PDB entry 5E18 | X-ray diffraction, 3.30 A resolution | chains D and E of the 9 polymer chains in the assembly

# Chain D
Molecule: DNA-directed RNA polymerase subunit beta'
From: Thermus thermophilus (strain HB8 / ATCC 27634 / DSM 579)
Notes: EC 2.7.7.6
Reference sequence: Q8RQE8 (RPOC_THET8); residue numbers follow UniProt; this construct covers 1-1524
Amino-acid sequence (1524 residues; row label = number of the first residue in the row):
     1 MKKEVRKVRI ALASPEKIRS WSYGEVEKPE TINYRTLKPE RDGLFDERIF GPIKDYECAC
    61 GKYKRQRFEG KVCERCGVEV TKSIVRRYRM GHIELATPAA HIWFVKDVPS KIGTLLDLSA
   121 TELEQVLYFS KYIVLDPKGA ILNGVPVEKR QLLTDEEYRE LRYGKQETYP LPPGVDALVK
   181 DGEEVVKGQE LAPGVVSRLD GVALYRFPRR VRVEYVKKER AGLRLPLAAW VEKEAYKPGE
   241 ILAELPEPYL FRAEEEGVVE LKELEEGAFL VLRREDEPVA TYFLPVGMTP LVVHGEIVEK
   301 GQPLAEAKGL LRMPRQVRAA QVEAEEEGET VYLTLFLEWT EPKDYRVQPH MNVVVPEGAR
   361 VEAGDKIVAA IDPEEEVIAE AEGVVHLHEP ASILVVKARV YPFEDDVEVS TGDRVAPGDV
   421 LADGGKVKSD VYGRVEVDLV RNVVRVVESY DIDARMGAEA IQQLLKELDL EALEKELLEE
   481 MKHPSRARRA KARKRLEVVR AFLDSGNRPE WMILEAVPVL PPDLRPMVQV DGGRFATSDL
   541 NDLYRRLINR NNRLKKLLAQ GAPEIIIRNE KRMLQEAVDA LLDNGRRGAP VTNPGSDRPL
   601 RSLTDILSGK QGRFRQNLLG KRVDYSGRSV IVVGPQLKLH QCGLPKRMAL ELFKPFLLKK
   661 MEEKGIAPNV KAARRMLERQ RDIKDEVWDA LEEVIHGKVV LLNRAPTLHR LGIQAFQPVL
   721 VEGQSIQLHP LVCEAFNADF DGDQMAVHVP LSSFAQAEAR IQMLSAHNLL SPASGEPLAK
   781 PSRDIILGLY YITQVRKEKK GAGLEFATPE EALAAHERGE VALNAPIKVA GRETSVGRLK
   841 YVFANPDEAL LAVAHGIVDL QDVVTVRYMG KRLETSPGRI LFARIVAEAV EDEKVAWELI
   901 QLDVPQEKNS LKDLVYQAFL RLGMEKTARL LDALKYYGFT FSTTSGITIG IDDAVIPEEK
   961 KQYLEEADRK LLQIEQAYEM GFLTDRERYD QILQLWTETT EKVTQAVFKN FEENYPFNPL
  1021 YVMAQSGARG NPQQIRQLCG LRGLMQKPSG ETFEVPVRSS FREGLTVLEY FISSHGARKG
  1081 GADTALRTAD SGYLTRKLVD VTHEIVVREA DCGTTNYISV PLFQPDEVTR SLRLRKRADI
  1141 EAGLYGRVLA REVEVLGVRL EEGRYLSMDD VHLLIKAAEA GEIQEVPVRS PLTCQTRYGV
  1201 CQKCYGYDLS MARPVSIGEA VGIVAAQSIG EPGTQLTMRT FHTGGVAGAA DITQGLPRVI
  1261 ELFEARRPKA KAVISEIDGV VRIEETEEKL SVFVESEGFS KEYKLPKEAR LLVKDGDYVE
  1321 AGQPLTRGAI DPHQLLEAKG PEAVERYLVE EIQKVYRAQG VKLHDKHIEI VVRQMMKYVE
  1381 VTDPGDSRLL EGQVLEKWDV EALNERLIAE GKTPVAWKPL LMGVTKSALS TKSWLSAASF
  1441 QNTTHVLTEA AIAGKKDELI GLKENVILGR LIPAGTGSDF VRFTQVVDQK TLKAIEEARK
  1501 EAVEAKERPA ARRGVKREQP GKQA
Disordered / not traced: 1-2, 1238-1251, 1503-1524
Bound ions: Zn2+ site 1: Cys-58, Cys-60, Cys-73, Cys-76; Mg2+ site 1: Asp-739, Asp-741, Asp-743 (shared with 1 residue of chain I); Mg2+ site 2 near Lys-840 (its only coordinating residue here); Zn2+ site 2: Cys-1112, Cys-1194, Cys-1201, Cys-1204

# Chain E
Molecule: DNA-directed RNA polymerase subunit omega
From: Thermus thermophilus (strain HB8 / ATCC 27634 / DSM 579)
Notes: EC 2.7.7.6
Reference sequence: Q8RQE7 (RPOZ_THET8); residues 1-99 here = UniProt positions 1-99
Amino-acid sequence (99 residues; row label = number of the first residue in the row):
     1 MAEPGIDKLF GMVDSKYRLT VVVAKRAQQL LRHGFKNTVL EPEERPKMQT LEGLFDDPNA
    61 VTWAMKELLT GRLVFGENLV PEDRLQKEME RLYPVEREE
Disordered / not traced: 1, 96-99

# Interface between chain D and chain E
Pairs across the interface (100; chain D residue first):
  His-640(D) / Ala-2(E)
  Asp-689(D) / Leu-51(E)
  Glu-693(D) / Met-48(E)
  Glu-693(D) / Thr-50(E)
  His-696(D) / Met-48(E)
  His-696(D) / Asp-57(E)  salt bridge
  His-696(D) / Asn-59(E)
  Gly-697(D) / Asn-59(E)
  Lys-698(D) / Asn-59(E)
  Ser-753(D) / Leu-31(E)
  Phe-754(D) / Val-21(E)  hydrophobic
  Phe-754(D) / Ala-24(E)  hydrophobic
  Ala-757(D) / Thr-20(E)
  Ala-757(D) / Ala-24(E)  hydrophobic
  Glu-758(D) / Thr-20(E)
  Arg-760(D) / Glu-3(E)  salt bridge
  Arg-760(D) / Asn-59(E)  hydrogen bond
  Arg-760(D) / Val-61(E)
  Arg-760(D) / Thr-62(E)  hydrogen bond
  Ile-761(D) / Phe-10(E)
  Ile-761(D) / Leu-19(E)  hydrophobic
  Ile-761(D) / Thr-20(E)
  Ile-761(D) / Val-23(E)  hydrophobic
  Gln-762(D) / Tyr-17(E)
  Gln-762(D) / Thr-20(E)  hydrogen bond
  Leu-764(D) / Glu-3(E)
  Ala-766(D) / Ala-2(E)
  His-767(D) / Ala-2(E)
  His-767(D) / Glu-3(E)  hydrogen bond (side chain-backbone)
  His-767(D) / Ile-6(E)
  Gly-923(D) / Asp-7(E)
  Met-924(D) / Asp-7(E)  hydrogen bond (backbone-side chain)
  Met-924(D) / Phe-10(E)  hydrophobic
  Glu-925(D) / Pro-4(E)
  Glu-925(D) / Gly-5(E)  hydrogen bond (side chain-backbone)
  Glu-925(D) / Asp-7(E)  hydrogen bond (backbone-side chain)
  Met-1211(D) / Lys-16(E)
  Arg-1213(D) / Phe-10(E)
  Ser-1216(D) / Ser-15(E)
  Ser-1216(D) / Lys-16(E)  hydrogen bond (side chain-backbone)
  Ser-1216(D) / Tyr-17(E)
  Ile-1217(D) / Ser-15(E)  hydrogen bond (backbone-side chain)
  Ile-1217(D) / Tyr-17(E)
  Gly-1218(D) / Tyr-17(E)
  Glu-1219(D) / Tyr-17(E)  hydrogen bond
  Gly-1475(D) / Tyr-17(E)
  Thr-1476(D) / Tyr-17(E)
  Thr-1476(D) / Thr-20(E)
  Thr-1476(D) / Val-21(E)
  Phe-1480(D) / Asp-14(E)
  Phe-1480(D) / Arg-18(E)  hydrogen bond (backbone-side chain)
  Phe-1480(D) / Glu-77(E)
  Val-1481(D) / Ser-15(E)
  Val-1481(D) / Tyr-17(E)  hydrophobic
  Val-1481(D) / Arg-18(E)
  Val-1481(D) / Val-21(E)
  Arg-1482(D) / Lys-25(E)  hydrogen bond (backbone-side chain)
  Phe-1483(D) / Lys-25(E)
  Phe-1483(D) / Glu-77(E)
  Thr-1484(D) / Arg-18(E)  hydrogen bond
  Thr-1484(D) / Val-22(E)
  Thr-1484(D) / Lys-25(E)  hydrogen bond (backbone-side chain)
  Thr-1484(D) / Gly-76(E)
  Thr-1484(D) / Glu-77(E)
  Gln-1485(D) / Val-74(E)
  Gln-1485(D) / Phe-75(E)
  Gln-1485(D) / Gly-76(E)  hydrogen bond (backbone-backbone)
  Gln-1485(D) / Asn-78(E)
  Gln-1485(D) / Leu-79(E)  hydrogen bond (side chain-backbone)
  Gln-1485(D) / Val-80(E)  hydrogen bond (side chain-backbone)
  Gln-1485(D) / Glu-82(E)  hydrogen bond
  Val-1486(D) / Val-22(E)
  Val-1486(D) / Lys-25(E)
  Val-1486(D) / Arg-26(E)
  Val-1486(D) / Gln-29(E)  hydrogen bond (backbone-side chain)
  Val-1486(D) / Leu-73(E)  hydrophobic
  Val-1486(D) / Val-74(E)
  Val-1487(D) / Leu-73(E)
  Val-1487(D) / Val-74(E)  hydrogen bond (backbone-backbone)
  Asp-1488(D) / Arg-26(E)  salt bridge
  Asp-1488(D) / Asn-37(E)
  Asp-1488(D) / Val-39(E)
  Asp-1488(D) / Leu-73(E)
  Asp-1488(D) / Met-89(E)
  Asp-1488(D) / Tyr-93(E)
  Gln-1489(D) / Arg-72(E)
  Lys-1490(D) / Tyr-93(E)
  Thr-1491(D) / Leu-85(E)
  Thr-1491(D) / Met-89(E)
  Thr-1491(D) / Tyr-93(E)
  Ala-1494(D) / Glu-88(E)
  Ala-1494(D) / Leu-92(E)  hydrophobic
  Ile-1495(D) / Val-80(E)  hydrophobic
  Ile-1495(D) / Leu-85(E)  hydrophobic
  Ile-1495(D) / Glu-88(E)
  Ala-1498(D) / Arg-84(E)
  Ala-1498(D) / Glu-88(E)
  Arg-1499(D) / Leu-79(E)  hydrogen bond (side chain-backbone)
  Arg-1499(D) / Val-80(E)
  Arg-1499(D) / Pro-81(E)
Interface residues without a listed pair, chain D (47 interface residues in all): Gln-756, Ala-928, Asp-1479, Leu-1492
Interface residues without a listed pair, chain E (52 interface residues in all): Ala-27, Gln-28, Lys-47, Pro-58

# In short
The interface between chain D and chain E involves 47 residues on one side and 52 on the other; the contacts
include 21 hydrogen bonds and 3 salt bridges. Polar pairs include His-696(D)/Asp-57(E), Arg-760(D)/Glu-3(E)
and Asp-1488(D)/Arg-26(E).
Chain D is DNA-directed RNA polymerase subunit beta' and chain E is DNA-directed RNA polymerase subunit omega,
both from Thermus thermophilus (strain HB8 / ATCC 27634 / DSM 579); the structure, T. thermophilus
transcription initiation complex having a YYY discriminator sequence and a nontemplate-strand length
corresponding to ..., was determined by X-ray diffraction together with 5E17 from the same study.
